Entry 1QOO (X-ray diffraction, 2.75 A resolution); this record covers chains A and C of the 4 polymer chains in the assembly.

# Chain A (and C)
Name: Chitin binding lectin, uea-II
Source organism: Ulex europaeus
Notes: chain C of this document is another copy of the same molecule, construct and numbering; everything in this record applies to it too
Chain sequence (242 residues; each row starts with the number of its first residue):
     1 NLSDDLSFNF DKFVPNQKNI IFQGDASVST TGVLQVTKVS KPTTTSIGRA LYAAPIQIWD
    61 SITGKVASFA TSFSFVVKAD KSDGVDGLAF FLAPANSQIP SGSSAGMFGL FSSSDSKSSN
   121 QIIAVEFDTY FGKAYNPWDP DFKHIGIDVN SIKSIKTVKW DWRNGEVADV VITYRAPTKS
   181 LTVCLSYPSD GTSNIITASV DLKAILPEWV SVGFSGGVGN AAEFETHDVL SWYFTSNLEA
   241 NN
Not modelled in the structure: 1-2, 41-42, 240-242 (chain C: 1-2, 240-242)
Covalently attached groups: N-acetylglucosamine (NAG) linked to Ser112
Sequence notes: conflict Asp25 (Ala in AF190633), Ile62 (Thr in AF190633), Gly106 (Ser in AF190633), Ser112 (Asn in AF190633), Gly191 (Glu in AF190633), Val229 (Ile in AF190633)
Ion coordination: Mn2+: Glu126, Asp128, Asp139, His144; Ca2+: Asp128, Tyr130, Asn136, Asp139
Ligand contacts: N-acetylglucosamine (NAG; 2-acetamido-2-deoxy-beta-D-glucopyranose): Val85, Asp86, Ser104, Ala105, Gly106, Tyr130, Tyr135, Asn136, Gly219, Asn220

# How chain A and chain C interact
Cross-chain cystine bridges: Cys184(A)-Cys184(C)
Contacting residue pairs (30; chain A residue first):
  Ser72(A) - Arg175(C)  hydrogen bond
  Lys156(A) - Gly191(C)  hydrogen bond (side chain-backbone)
  Asp169(A) - Arg175(C)  salt bridge
  Val171(A) - Arg175(C)
  Arg175(A) - Ser72(C)  hydrogen bond
  Arg175(A) - Asp169(C)  salt bridge
  Arg175(A) - Val171(C)
  Thr178(A) - Pro188(C)
  Ser180(A) - Pro188(C)
  Thr182(A) - Ser186(C)  hydrogen bond
  Cys184(A) - Cys184(C)  disulfide
  Cys184(A) - Ile195(C)  hydrophobic
  Leu185(A) - Ile195(C)
  Ser186(A) - Thr182(C)  hydrogen bond
  Ser186(A) - Thr197(C)
  Pro188(A) - Thr178(C)
  Pro188(A) - Ser180(C)
  Gly191(A) - Lys156(C)
  Gly191(A) - Thr197(C)  hydrogen bond (backbone-side chain)
  Ser193(A) - Ile195(C)
  Ser193(A) - Thr197(C)  hydrogen bond
  Asn194(A) - Ile195(C)
  Ile195(A) - Cys184(C)  hydrophobic
  Ile195(A) - Leu185(C)
  Ile195(A) - Ser193(C)
  Ile195(A) - Asn194(C)
  Ile195(A) - Ile195(C)  hydrophobic
  Thr197(A) - Ser186(C)
  Thr197(A) - Gly191(C)  hydrogen bond (side chain-backbone)
  Thr197(A) - Ser193(C)  hydrogen bond
Other interface residues (no listed pair), chain A (20 interface residues in all): Val170, Ile196, Ser199
Other interface residues (no listed pair), chain C (22 interface residues in all): Val170, Asp190, Thr192, Ile196, Ser199

# Overview
20 residues of chain A and 22 residues of chain C are in contact, with 1 disulfide bond, 9 hydrogen bonds and
2 salt bridges. Polar contacts include Asp169(A)-Arg175(C), Ser72(A)-Arg175(C) and Lys156(A)-Gly191(C).
Ligands of chain A: N-acetylglucosamine. N-acetylglucosamine is covalently linked to Ser112(A).
Both chains are Chitin binding lectin, uea-II (Ulex europaeus). Entry 1QOO (lectin UEA-II complexed with NAG)
was determined by X-ray diffraction (same publication as 1DZQ, 1QOS, 1QNW and 1QOT).
